5VHI - chains X and Y of the 19 polymer chains in the assembly; structure by electron microscopy, 6.80 A resolution (low resolution: residue-level contacts below are approximate; hydrogen-bond / salt-bridge calls are withheld).

Chain X:
Protein: 26S proteasome non-ATPase regulatory subunit 11
From: Homo sapiens
Reference sequence: O00231 (PSD11_HUMAN); residues 38-422 here = UniProt positions 38-422
Chain sequence (385 residues; each row starts with the number of its first residue):
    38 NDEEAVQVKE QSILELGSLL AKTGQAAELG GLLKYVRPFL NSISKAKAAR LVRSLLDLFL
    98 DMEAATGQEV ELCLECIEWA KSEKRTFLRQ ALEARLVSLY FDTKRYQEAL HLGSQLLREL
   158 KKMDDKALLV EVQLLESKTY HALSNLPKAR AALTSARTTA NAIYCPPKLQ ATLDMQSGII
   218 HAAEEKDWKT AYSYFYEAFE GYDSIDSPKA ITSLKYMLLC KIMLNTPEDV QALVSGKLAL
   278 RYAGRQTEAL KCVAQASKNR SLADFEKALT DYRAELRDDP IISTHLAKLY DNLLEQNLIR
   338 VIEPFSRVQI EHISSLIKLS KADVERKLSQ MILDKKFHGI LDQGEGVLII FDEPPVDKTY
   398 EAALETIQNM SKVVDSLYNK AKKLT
Curated features (UniProtKB/Swiss-Prot):
  - cross-link: Lys-274 (Glycyl lysine isopeptide (Lys-Gly) (interchain with G-Cter in SUMO2))
  - mutagenesis: Ser-79 (S79A: Does not affect phosphorylation by AMPK; when associated with A-14 and A-272), Ser-272 (S272A: Does not affect phosphorylation by AMPK; when associated with A14- and A-79)

Chain Y:
Protein: 26S proteasome non-ATPase regulatory subunit 6
From: Homo sapiens
Reference sequence: Q15008 (PSMD6_HUMAN); residue numbers follow UniProt; this construct covers 12-389
Chain sequence (378 residues; row label = number of the first residue in the row):
    12 PKNPDLRIAQ LRFLLSLPEH RGDAAVRDEL MAAVRDNNMA PYYEALCKSL DWQIDVDLLN
    72 KMKKANEDEL KRLDEELEDA EKNLGESEIR DAMMAKAEYL CRIGDKEGAL TAFRKTYDKT
   132 VALGHRLDIV FYLLRIGLFY MDNDLITRNT EKAKSLIEEG GDWDRRNRLK VYQGLYCVAI
   192 RDFKQAAELF LDTVSTFTSY ELMDYKTFVT YTVYVSMIAL ERPDLREKVI KGAEILEVLH
   252 SLPAVRQYLF SLYECRYSVF FQSLAVVEQE MKKDWLFAPH YRYYVREMRI HAYSQLLESY
   312 RSLTLGYMAE AFGVGVEFID QELSRFIAAG RLHCKIDKVN EIVETNRPDS KNWQYQETIK
   372 KGDLLLNRVQ KLSRVINM

How chain X and chain Y interact:
Pairs across the interface - 50 pairs, chain X then chain Y:
  Tyr-143(X) / His-251(Y)
  Tyr-177(X) / Glu-248(Y)
  Leu-180(X) / Leu-247(Y)
  Leu-180(X) / His-251(Y)
  Ser-181(X) / Ala-244(Y)
  Ser-181(X) / Leu-247(Y)
  Asn-182(X) / Ala-244(Y)
  Asn-182(X) / Glu-248(Y)
  Glu-362(X) / Tyr-311(Y)
  Arg-363(X) / Glu-265(Y)
  Arg-363(X) / Arg-267(Y)
  Ser-366(X) / Ser-310(Y)
  Ser-366(X) / Tyr-311(Y)
  Gln-367(X) / Arg-233(Y)
  Gln-367(X) / Tyr-264(Y)
  Ile-369(X) / Ser-310(Y)
  Leu-370(X) / Arg-233(Y)
  Leu-370(X) / Gln-306(Y)
  Leu-370(X) / Glu-309(Y)
  Leu-370(X) / Ser-310(Y)
  Asp-371(X) / Arg-233(Y)
  Ile-377(X) / Ser-310(Y)
  Ile-377(X) / Arg-312(Y)
  Leu-378(X) / Ser-310(Y)
  Asp-379(X) / Arg-312(Y)
  Asp-379(X) / Ser-313(Y)
  Gln-380(X) / Tyr-311(Y)
  Gln-380(X) / Ser-313(Y)
  Gln-380(X) / Leu-314(Y)
  Glu-382(X) / Glu-355(Y)
  Val-384(X) / Arg-312(Y)
  Ile-386(X) / Arg-312(Y)
  Phe-388(X) / Lys-362(Y)
  Asp-389(X) / Lys-362(Y)
  Glu-390(X) / Lys-362(Y)
  Glu-390(X) / Gln-365(Y)
  Pro-392(X) / Tyr-366(Y)
  Thr-396(X) / Gln-365(Y)
  Thr-396(X) / Tyr-366(Y)
  Met-407(X) / Leu-375(Y)
  Met-407(X) / Leu-376(Y)
  Met-407(X) / Arg-379(Y)
  Val-410(X) / Arg-379(Y)
  Val-411(X) / Arg-379(Y)
  Leu-414(X) / Arg-379(Y)
  Leu-414(X) / Lys-382(Y)
  Lys-417(X) / Leu-383(Y)
  Lys-417(X) / Val-386(Y)
  Leu-421(X) / Val-386(Y)
  Leu-421(X) / Met-389(Y)
Also at the interface, not in a pair above, chain X (36 interface residues in all): Lys-372, Gly-381, Val-393, Lys-395, Tyr-397, Ala-400
Also at the interface, not in a pair above, chain Y (30 interface residues in all): Thr-315, Tyr-318, Thr-369, Lys-372

Summary:
36 residues of chain X face 30 of chain Y across their interface. From UniProt: 2 mutagenesis sites on chain
X.
Here chain X is 26S proteasome non-ATPase regulatory subunit 11 and chain Y is 26S proteasome non-ATPase
regulatory subunit 6, both from Homo sapiens. Entry 5VHI (Conformational Landscape of the p28-Bound Human
Proteasome Regulatory Particle) was determined by electron microscopy (same publication as 5VGZ, 5VHF, 5VHH,
5VHJ, 5VHM, 5VHN and 5 further entries).
